Entry 9EKF (electron microscopy, 2.68 A resolution); this record covers chains D and I of the 9 polymer chains in the assembly.

# Chain D
Name: Fab 65C6 Heavy Chain
From: Homo sapiens
Notes: antibody fragment or engineered binder
Sequence (237 residues; numbered 1 to 223 plus 14 insertion-coded residues; the number before each row is that of its first residue; a row labelled like 82A-82C holds insertion residues (82A, then the next letters in order)):
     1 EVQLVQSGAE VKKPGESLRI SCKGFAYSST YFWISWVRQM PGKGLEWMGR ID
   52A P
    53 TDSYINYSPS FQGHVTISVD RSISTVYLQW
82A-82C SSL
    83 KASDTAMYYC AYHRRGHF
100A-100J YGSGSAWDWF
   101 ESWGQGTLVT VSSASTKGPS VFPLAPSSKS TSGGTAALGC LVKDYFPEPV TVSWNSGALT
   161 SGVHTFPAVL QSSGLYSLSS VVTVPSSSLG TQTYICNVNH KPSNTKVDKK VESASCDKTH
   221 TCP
Unresolved in the structure: 1, 106-223
Disulfide bonds: Cys22-Cys92

# Chain I
Name: Fab 65C6 Light Chain
From: Homo sapiens
Notes: antibody fragment or engineered binder
Sequence (214 residues; each row starts with the number of its first residue):
     1 EIVLTQSPLT LSVSPGERAT LSCRASQSVS SNLAWYQQMP GQAPRLLIYG ASTRATGIPA
    61 RLSGSASGTE FTLTISSLQS EDFAVYYCQQ YNNWPYTFGQ GTKLEIKRTV AAPSVFIFPP
   121 SDEQLKSGTA SVVCLLNNFY PREAKVQWKV DNALQSGNSQ ESVTEQDSKD STYSLSSTLT
   181 LSKADYEKHK VYACEVTHQG LSSPVTKSFN RGEC
Unresolved in the structure: 1, 108-214
Disulfide bonds: Cys23-Cys88

# How chain D and chain I interact
Pairs across the interface (33):
  Gln39(D) - Gln38(I)  hydrogen bond
  Gln39(D) - Tyr87(I)  hydrogen bond
  Gly44(D) - Gln100(I)
  Leu45(D) - Pro44(I)  hydrophobic
  Leu45(D) - Tyr87(I)  hydrophobic
  Leu45(D) - Phe98(I)
  Trp47(D) - Trp94(I)  hydrophobic
  Trp47(D) - Pro95(I)  hydrophobic
  Trp47(D) - Tyr96(I)
  Arg50(D) - Trp94(I)
  Arg50(D) - Tyr96(I)  hydrogen bond
  Asn58(D) - Trp94(I)
  Tyr59(D) - Trp94(I)
  Tyr91(D) - Gln38(I)  hydrogen bond
  Tyr91(D) - Gln42(I)
  Tyr91(D) - Ala43(I)  hydrophobic
  His95(D) - Tyr96(I)
  Ser100E(D) - Asn32(I)
  Ala100F(D) - Asn32(I)  hydrogen bond (backbone-side chain)
  Ala100F(D) - Tyr91(I)
  Asp100H(D) - Tyr91(I)
  Asp100H(D) - Tyr96(I)  hydrogen bond
  Trp100I(D) - Tyr36(I)
  Trp100I(D) - Leu46(I)
  Trp100I(D) - Tyr49(I)  hydrophobic
  Trp100I(D) - Tyr91(I)
  Phe100J(D) - Tyr36(I)  hydrogen bond (backbone-side chain)
  Phe100J(D) - Gln89(I)
  Phe100J(D) - Phe98(I)  hydrophobic
  Trp103(D) - Tyr36(I)
  Trp103(D) - Ala43(I)  hydrophobic
  Trp103(D) - Pro44(I)  hydrogen bond (side chain-backbone)
  Gln105(D) - Gly41(I)
Interface residues without a listed pair, chain D (24 interface residues in all): Trp33, Lys43, Glu46, Ser60, Pro61, Tyr100A, Gly100D, Gly104
Interface residues without a listed pair, chain I (20 interface residues in all): Ala34, Gly50, Gly99

# In short
24 residues of chain D face 20 of chain I across their interface; the contacts include 8 hydrogen bonds. Polar
contacts include Gln39(D)-Gln38(I), Gln39(D)-Tyr87(I) and Arg50(D)-Tyr96(I).
Here chain D is Fab 65C6 Heavy Chain and chain I is Fab 65C6 Light Chain, both from Homo sapiens. Entry 9EKF
(CryoEM structure of H5N1 A/Texas/37/2024 HA bound to Fab 65C6 and an auto glycan occupying the ...) was
determined by electron microscopy.
